6B5P - chains A and H of the 3 polymer chains in the assembly; structure by X-ray diffraction, 2.30 A resolution.

Chain A:
Name: pfCSP peptide 20: ASN-PRO-ASP-PRO-ASN-ALA-ASN-PRO-ASN-VAL-ASP
Sequence (11 residues; each row starts with the number of its first residue):
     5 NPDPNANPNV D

Chain H:
Name: CIS42 Fab Heavy chain
Source organism: Homo sapiens
Notes: antibody fragment or engineered binder
Sequence (222 residues; row label = number of the first residue in the row; a row labelled like 82A-82C holds insertion residues (82A, then the next letters in order)):
     1 EVQLVQSGSE LKKPGASVKV SCKTSGYTFT TYAMNWVRQA PGQGLEWMGW IN
   52A T
    53 NTGNPTYAPG FTGRFVFSFD TSVSTAYLQI
82A-82C SSL
    83 KAEDTAVYYC ARVYSYGV
100A-100B PF
   101 DYWGQGTLVT VSSASTKGPS VFPLAPSSKS TSGGTAALGC LVKDYFPEPV TVSWNSGALT
   161 SGVHTFPAVL QSSGLYSLSS VVTVPSSSLG TQTYICNVNH KPSNTKVDKK VEPKSC
Not modelled in the structure: 127-132, 214-216
Disulfides: Cys22-Cys92, Cys140-Cys196
Modified / non-standard residues: Glu1 (pyroglutamic acid; PCA)

How chain A and chain H interact:
Residue-residue contacts (26):
  Pro6(A) - Tyr98(H)  hydrophobic
  Asp7(A) - Tyr98(H)
  Pro8(A) - Ser97(H)  hydrogen bond (backbone-side chain)
  Pro8(A) - Tyr98(H)
  Pro8(A) - Gly99(H)  hydrogen bond (backbone-backbone)
  Ala10(A) - Ser97(H)
  Ala10(A) - Tyr98(H)  hydrogen bond (backbone-backbone)
  Asn11(A) - Thr31(H)  hydrogen bond (side chain-backbone)
  Asn11(A) - Tyr32(H)
  Asn11(A) - Tyr96(H)
  Pro12(A) - Trp50(H)
  Pro12(A) - Asn52(H)
  Pro12(A) - Val95(H)  hydrophobic
  Pro12(A) - Tyr98(H)
  Asn13(A) - Thr30(H)  hydrogen bond (side chain-backbone)
  Asn13(A) - Thr31(H)
  Asn13(A) - Tyr32(H)
  Asn13(A) - Ala33(H)  hydrogen bond (side chain-backbone)
  Asn13(A) - Asn52(H)
  Asn13(A) - Thr52A(H)  hydrogen bond
  Asn13(A) - Asn53(H)  hydrogen bond (backbone-side chain)
  Val14(A) - Asn52(H)  hydrogen bond (backbone-side chain)
  Val14(A) - Asn53(H)
  Val14(A) - Thr54(H)
  Asp15(A) - Asn53(H)  hydrogen bond
  Asp15(A) - Thr54(H)
Also at the interface, not in a pair above, chain A (10 interface residues in all): Asn9
Also at the interface, not in a pair above, chain H (15 interface residues in all): Ile51

Overview:
The interface between chain A and chain H involves 10 residues on one side and 15 on the other; the contacts
include 10 hydrogen bonds. Polar pairs include Pro8(A)-Ser97(H), Asn11(A)-Thr31(H) and Asn13(A)-Thr30(H).
Here chain A is pfCSP peptide 20: ASN-PRO-ASP-PRO-ASN-ALA-ASN-PRO-ASN-VAL-ASP and chain H is CIS42 Fab Heavy
chain (Homo sapiens). Entry 6B5P (Structure of PfCSP peptide 20 with human antibody CIS42) was determined by
X-ray diffraction (same publication as 6B5R, 6B5S and 6B5T).
